Entry 7ABR (electron microscopy, 3.70 A resolution); this record covers chains C and S of the 7 polymer chains in the assembly.

[Chain C]
Name: Negative regulator of genetic competence ClpC/MecB
Organism: Bacillus subtilis (strain 168)
UniProtKB: P37571 (CLPC_BACSU); residues 1-810 here = UniProt positions 1-810
Sequence (818 residues; each row starts with the number of its first residue):
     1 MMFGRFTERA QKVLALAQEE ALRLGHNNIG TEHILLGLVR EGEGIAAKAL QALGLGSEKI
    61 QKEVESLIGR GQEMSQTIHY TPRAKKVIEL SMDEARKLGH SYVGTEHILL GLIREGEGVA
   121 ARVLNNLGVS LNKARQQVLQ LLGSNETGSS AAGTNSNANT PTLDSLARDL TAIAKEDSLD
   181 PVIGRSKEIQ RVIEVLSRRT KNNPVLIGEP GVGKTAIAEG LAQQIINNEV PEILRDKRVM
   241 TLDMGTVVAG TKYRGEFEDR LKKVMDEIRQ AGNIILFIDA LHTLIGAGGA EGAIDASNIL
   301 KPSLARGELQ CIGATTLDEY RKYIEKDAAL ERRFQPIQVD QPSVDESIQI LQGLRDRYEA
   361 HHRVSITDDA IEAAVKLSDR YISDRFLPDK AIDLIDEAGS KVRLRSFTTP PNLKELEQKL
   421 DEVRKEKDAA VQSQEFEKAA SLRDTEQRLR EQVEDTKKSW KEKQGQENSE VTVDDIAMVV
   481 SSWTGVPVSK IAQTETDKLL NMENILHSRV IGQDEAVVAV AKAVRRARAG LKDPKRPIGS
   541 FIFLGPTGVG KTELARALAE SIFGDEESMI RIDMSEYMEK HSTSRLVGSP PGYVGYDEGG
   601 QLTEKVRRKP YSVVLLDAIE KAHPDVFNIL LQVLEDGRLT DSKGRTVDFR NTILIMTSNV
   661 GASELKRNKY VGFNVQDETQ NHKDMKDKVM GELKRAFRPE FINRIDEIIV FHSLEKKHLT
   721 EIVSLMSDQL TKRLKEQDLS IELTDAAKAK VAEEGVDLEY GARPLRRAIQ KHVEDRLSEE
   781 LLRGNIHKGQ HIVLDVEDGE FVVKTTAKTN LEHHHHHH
Disordered / not traced: 1-157, 409-461, 665-682, 807-818
Sequence notes: engineered mutation Ala280 (Glu in P37571), Ala618 (Glu in P37571); expression tag (811-818)
Small-molecule neighbours:
  - ATP (adenosine-5'-triphosphate), molecule 1: Asp180, Pro181, Val182, Ile183, Arg185, Glu209, Pro210, Gly211, Val212, Gly213, Lys214, Thr215, Ala216, Ile350, Leu354, Tyr358, Pro388, Ile392
  - ATP, molecule 2: Thr200, Lys201, Arg332, Arg333
  - ATP, molecule 3: Arg509, Val510, Ile511, Gln513, Pro546, Thr547, Gly548, Val549, Gly550, Lys551, Thr552, Glu553, Arg556, Asn659, Leu714, Ile722, Leu725, Met726, Gly761, Ala762, Arg763
  - ATP, molecule 4: Glu635, Glu700, Arg704
Swiss-Prot annotation at these positions:
  - binding site (ATP): Gly208 to Thr215, Gly545 to Thr552
From the paper describing this entry:
  - binding site for ATP: Arg332, Arg333, Arg704
  - mutagenesis - E280A/E618A: abolished catalytic activity on ATP (citing earlier work)

[Chain S]
Name: substrate polypeptide
Sequence (26 residues; each row starts with the number of its first residue; X marks 26 residues of unknown identity (built as UNK)):
     1 XXXXXXXXXX XXXXXXXXXX XXXXXX

[Interface between chain C and chain S]
Chain C residues in contact with chain S, 6 residues: Lys252, Tyr253, Arg254, Gly592, Tyr593, Val594

[In short]
No residue of chain C is in contact with chain S. Ligands of chain C: 4 copies of ATP. Curated annotation
(UniProt) lists 16 ATP-binding residues on chain C. The paper reports a binding site for ATP at Arg332(C),
Arg333(C) and Arg704(C); E280A/E618A of chain C abolish catalytic activity on ATP.
Here chain C is Negative regulator of genetic competence ClpC/MecB (Bacillus subtilis (strain 168)) and chain
S is substrate polypeptide. Entry 7ABR (Cryo-EM structure of B. subtilis ClpC (DWB mutant) hexamer bound to a
substrate polypeptide) was determined by electron microscopy, deposited together with 7AA4.
